2OUI - chains A and D of the 4 polymer chains in the assembly; structure by X-ray diffraction, 1.77 A resolution.

[Chain A (and D)]
Molecule: NADP-dependent alcohol dehydrogenase
From: Entamoeba histolytica
Notes: EC 1.1.1.2; chain D of this document is another copy of the same molecule, construct and numbering; everything in this record applies to it too
UniProt: P35630 (ADH1_ENTHI); numbering as in UniProt (aligned over 1-360)
Amino-acid sequence (360 residues; row label = number of the first residue in the row):
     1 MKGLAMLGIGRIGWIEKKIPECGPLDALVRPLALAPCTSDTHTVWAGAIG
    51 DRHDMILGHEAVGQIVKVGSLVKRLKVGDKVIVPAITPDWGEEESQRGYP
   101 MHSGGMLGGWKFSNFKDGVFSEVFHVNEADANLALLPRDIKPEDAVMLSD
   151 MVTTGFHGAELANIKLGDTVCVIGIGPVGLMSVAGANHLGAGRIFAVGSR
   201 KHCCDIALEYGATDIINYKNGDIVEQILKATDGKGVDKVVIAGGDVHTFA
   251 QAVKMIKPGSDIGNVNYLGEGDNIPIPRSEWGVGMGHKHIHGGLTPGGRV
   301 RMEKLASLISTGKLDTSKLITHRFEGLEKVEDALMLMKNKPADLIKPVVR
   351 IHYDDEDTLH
Differences from the reference sequence: engineered mutation Pro-275 (Asp in P35630)
UniProt features mapped onto this chain:
  - binding site (NADP(+)): Lys-346
Metal / ion sites: Zn2+: Cys-37, His-59, Asp-150 (together with cacodylate ion)

[How chain A and chain D interact]
Residue-residue contacts (44; chain A residue first):
  Phe-156(A) with Leu-166(D), hydrophobic
  Glu-160(A) with Leu-166(D)
  Leu-166(A) with Phe-156(D), hydrophobic; Glu-160(D); His-188(D); Leu-189(D), hydrophobic; Lys-304(D)
  Gly-167(A) with Lys-304(D); Ser-307(D), hydrogen bond (backbone-side chain)
  Asp-168(A) with Lys-304(D), salt bridge
  Asn-187(A) with Lys-313(D)
  His-188(A) with Leu-166(D); His-188(D); Leu-189(D); Gly-190(D), hydrogen bond (backbone-backbone)
  Leu-189(A) with Leu-166(D), hydrophobic; His-188(D); Leu-189(D)
  Gly-190(A) with His-188(D), hydrogen bond (backbone-backbone); Leu-308(D)
  Ala-191(A) with Leu-308(D); Lys-313(D), hydrogen bond (backbone-side chain)
  Gly-192(A) with Leu-308(D); Thr-311(D); Lys-313(D), hydrogen bond (backbone-side chain)
  Arg-193(A) with Thr-311(D)
  Ile-194(A) with Lys-313(D)
  Gly-211(A) with Lys-313(D), hydrogen bond (backbone-side chain)
  Asp-237(A) with Lys-304(D), salt bridge
  Lys-304(A) with Leu-166(D); Gly-167(D); Asp-168(D), salt bridge; Asp-237(D), salt bridge
  Ser-307(A) with Gly-167(D), hydrogen bond (side chain-backbone)
  Leu-308(A) with Gly-190(D); Ala-191(D); Gly-192(D)
  Thr-311(A) with Gly-192(D); Arg-193(D)
  Lys-313(A) with Asn-187(D); Ala-191(D), hydrogen bond (side chain-backbone); Gly-192(D), hydrogen bond (side chain-backbone); Ile-194(D); Gly-211(D), hydrogen bond (side chain-backbone)
Interface residues without a listed pair, chain A (21 interface residues in all): Thr-213
Interface residues without a listed pair, chain D (21 interface residues in all): Thr-213

[Summary]
Chain A and chain D each contribute 21 residues to their interface; the contacts include 10 hydrogen bonds and
4 salt bridges. Among the polar pairs are Asp-168(A)/Lys-304(D), Asp-237(A)/Lys-304(D) and
Gly-167(A)/Ser-307(D). Curated annotation (UniProt) lists NADP+-binding residue Lys-346(A) on chain A.
Both chains are NADP-dependent alcohol dehydrogenase (Entamoeba histolytica). Entry 2OUI (D275P mutant of
alcohol dehydrogenase from protozoa Entamoeba histolytica) was determined by X-ray diffraction (same
publication as 2NVB).
